8BKZ - chains X and Z of the 28 polymer chains in the assembly; structure by electron microscopy, 2.30 A resolution.

[Chain X (and Z)]
Molecule: Chaperonin GroEL
Source organism: Escherichia coli
Notes: EC 5.6.1.7; chain Z of this document is another copy of the same molecule, construct and numbering; everything in this record applies to it too
UniProtKB: P0A6F5 (CH60_ECOLI); residues 1-548 here = UniProt positions 1-548
Amino-acid sequence (548 residues; numbered 1 to 548; the number before each row is that of its first residue):
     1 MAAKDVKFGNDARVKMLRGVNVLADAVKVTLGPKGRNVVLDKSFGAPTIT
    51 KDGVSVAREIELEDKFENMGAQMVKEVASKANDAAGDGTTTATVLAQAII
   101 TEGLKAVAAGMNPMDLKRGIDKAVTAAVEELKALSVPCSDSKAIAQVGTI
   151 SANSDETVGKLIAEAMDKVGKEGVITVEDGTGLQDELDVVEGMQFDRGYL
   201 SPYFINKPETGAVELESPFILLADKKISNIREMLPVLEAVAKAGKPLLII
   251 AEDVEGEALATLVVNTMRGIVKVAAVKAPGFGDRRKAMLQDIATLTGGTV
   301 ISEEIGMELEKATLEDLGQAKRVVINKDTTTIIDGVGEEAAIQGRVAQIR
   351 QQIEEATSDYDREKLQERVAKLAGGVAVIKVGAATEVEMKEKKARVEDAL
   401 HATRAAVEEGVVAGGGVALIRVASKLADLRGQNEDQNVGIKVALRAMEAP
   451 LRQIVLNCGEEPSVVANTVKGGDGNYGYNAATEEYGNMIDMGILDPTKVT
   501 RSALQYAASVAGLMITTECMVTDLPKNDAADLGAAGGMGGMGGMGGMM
Not modelled in the structure: 1, 526-548
Ion coordination: K+: T30, K51, T90 (together with ATP); Mg2+: D87 (together with ATP)
Ligand contacts: ATP (adenosine-5'-triphosphate): T30, L31, G32, P33, K51, D52, G53, D87, G88, T89, T90, T91, I150, S154, D398, G414, G415, G416, I454, Y478, N479, A480, A481, M488, I493, D495

[Chain X / chain Z interface]
Pairs across the interface (8):
  R452(X) - E461(Z)  salt bridge
  E461(X) - R452(Z)  salt bridge
  E461(X) - S463(Z)
  S463(X) - E461(Z)
  S463(X) - V464(Z)
  V464(X) - S463(Z)
  V464(X) - N467(Z)
  N467(X) - V464(Z)

[Summary]
Chain X and chain Z each contribute 5 residues to their interface; the contacts include 2 salt bridges. The
salt-bridged pair is R452(X)-E461(Z). Bound to chain X: ATP. The K+ site is built by T30(X), K51(X) and
T90(X).
Chain X and chain Z are both Chaperonin GroEL (Escherichia coli); the structure, GroEL:GroES-ATP complex under
continuous turnover conditions, was determined by electron microscopy (same publication as 8BM0, 8BM1, 8BMO
and 8BMT).
